PDB entry 8IYL | electron microscopy, 3.00 A resolution | chains L and I of the 42 polymer chains in the assembly

# Chain L
Protein: Tail tip protein L
Source organism: Escherichia phage lambda
Reference sequence: P03738 (TIPL_LAMBD); residue numbers follow UniProt; this construct covers 1-232
Sequence (232 residues; numbered 1 to 232; the number before each row is that of its first residue):
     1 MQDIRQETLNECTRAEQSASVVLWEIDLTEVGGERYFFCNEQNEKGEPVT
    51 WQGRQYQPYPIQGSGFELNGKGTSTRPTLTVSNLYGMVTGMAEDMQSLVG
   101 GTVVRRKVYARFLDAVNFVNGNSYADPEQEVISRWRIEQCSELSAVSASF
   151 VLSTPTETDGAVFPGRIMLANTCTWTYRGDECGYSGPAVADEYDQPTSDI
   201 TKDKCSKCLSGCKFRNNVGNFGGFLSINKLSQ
Swiss-Prot annotation at these positions:
  - binding site ([4Fe-4S] cluster): Cys-173, Cys-182, Cys-205, Cys-212
  - mutagenesis: Cys-173 (C173S: Complete loss of tail assembly), Cys-182 (C182S: Complete loss of tail assembly), Cys-205 (C205S: Complete loss of tail assembly), Cys-212 (C212S: 96% loss of tail assembly)

# Chain I
Protein: Tail tip assembly protein I
Source organism: Escherichia phage lambda
Reference sequence: P03730 (TIPI_LAMBD); residue numbers follow UniProt; this construct covers 1-223
Sequence (223 residues; each row starts with the number of its first residue):
     1 MAATHTLPLASPGMARICLYGDLQRFGRRIDLRVKTGAEAIRALATQLPA
    51 FRQKLSDGWYQVRIAGRDVSTSGLTAQLHETLPDGAVIHIVPRVAGAKSG
   101 GVFQIVLGAAAIAGSFFTAGATLAAWGAAIGAGGMTGILFSLGASMVLGG
   151 VAQMLAPKARTPRIQTTDNGKQNTYFSSLDNMVAQGNVLPVLYGEMRVGS
   201 RVVSQEISTADEGDGGQVVVIGR
Not modelled in the structure: 1-101

# Interface between chain L and chain I
Contacting residue pairs - 26 pairs, chain L then chain I:
  Asn-69(L) / Met-146(I)
  Lys-71(L) / Met-146(I)  hydrogen bond (side chain-backbone)
  Lys-71(L) / Gln-153(I)
  Lys-71(L) / Met-154(I)
  Pro-164(L) / Val-188(I)
  Pro-164(L) / Pro-190(I)
  Pro-164(L) / Val-191(I)  hydrophobic
  Arg-166(L) / Val-188(I)
  Arg-166(L) / Leu-189(I)  hydrogen bond (backbone-backbone)
  Ile-167(L) / Gly-186(I)
  Met-168(L) / Ala-184(I)
  Met-168(L) / Gln-185(I)
  Met-168(L) / Gly-186(I)  hydrogen bond (backbone-backbone)
  Met-168(L) / Leu-189(I)  hydrophobic
  Phe-224(L) / Val-203(I)  hydrophobic
  Ser-226(L) / Val-203(I)  hydrogen bond (side chain-backbone)
  Ser-226(L) / Ser-204(I)
  Ile-227(L) / Ala-184(I)
  Ile-227(L) / Gln-185(I)
  Ile-227(L) / Val-203(I)
  Asn-228(L) / Gln-185(I)
  Leu-230(L) / Val-203(I)
  Leu-230(L) / Ser-204(I)
  Leu-230(L) / Gln-205(I)
  Ser-231(L) / Val-183(I)
  Ser-231(L) / Gln-185(I)
Other interface residues (no listed pair), chain L (14 interface residues in all): Phe-163, Gly-165
Other interface residues (no listed pair), chain I (19 interface residues in all): Gly-150, Asn-187, Tyr-193, Arg-201, Val-202

# Summary
Chain L and chain I form an interface of 14 and 19 residues respectively, with 4 hydrogen bonds. Polar
contacts include Lys-71(L)/Met-146(I), Ser-226(L)/Val-203(I) and Arg-166(L)/Leu-189(I). UniProt lists 4
[4Fe-4S] cluster-binding residues and 4 mutagenesis sites on chain L.
Chain L is Tail tip protein L and chain I is Tail tip assembly protein I, both from Escherichia phage lambda;
the structure, Tail tip conformation 2 of phage lambda tail, was determined by electron microscopy together
with 8IYD, 8IYK, 8JVM and 8KGE from the same study.
